Entry 2XKK (X-ray diffraction, 3.25 A resolution); this record covers chains C and F of the 4 polymer chains in the assembly.

Chain C:
Name: Topoisomerase IV
Organism: Acinetobacter baumannii
Notes: EC 5.99.1.-; fragment: pare subunit c-terminal 28kda domain, residues 370-627, parc subunit n-terminal 58kda domain, residues 1 to 503
UniProt: chimeric construct of B0V9T6, B0VP98: residues 347-604 from B0V9T6 (B0V9T6_ACIBY) positions 370-627 (UniProt number = residue number + 23); residues 1001-1503 from B0VP98 positions 1-503 (UniProt number = residue number - 1000)
Chain sequence (767 residues; numbered 346 to 1503; 391 numbers in that range are skipped by the numbering (no residue carries them; nothing is unmodelled there); the number before each row is that of its first residue):
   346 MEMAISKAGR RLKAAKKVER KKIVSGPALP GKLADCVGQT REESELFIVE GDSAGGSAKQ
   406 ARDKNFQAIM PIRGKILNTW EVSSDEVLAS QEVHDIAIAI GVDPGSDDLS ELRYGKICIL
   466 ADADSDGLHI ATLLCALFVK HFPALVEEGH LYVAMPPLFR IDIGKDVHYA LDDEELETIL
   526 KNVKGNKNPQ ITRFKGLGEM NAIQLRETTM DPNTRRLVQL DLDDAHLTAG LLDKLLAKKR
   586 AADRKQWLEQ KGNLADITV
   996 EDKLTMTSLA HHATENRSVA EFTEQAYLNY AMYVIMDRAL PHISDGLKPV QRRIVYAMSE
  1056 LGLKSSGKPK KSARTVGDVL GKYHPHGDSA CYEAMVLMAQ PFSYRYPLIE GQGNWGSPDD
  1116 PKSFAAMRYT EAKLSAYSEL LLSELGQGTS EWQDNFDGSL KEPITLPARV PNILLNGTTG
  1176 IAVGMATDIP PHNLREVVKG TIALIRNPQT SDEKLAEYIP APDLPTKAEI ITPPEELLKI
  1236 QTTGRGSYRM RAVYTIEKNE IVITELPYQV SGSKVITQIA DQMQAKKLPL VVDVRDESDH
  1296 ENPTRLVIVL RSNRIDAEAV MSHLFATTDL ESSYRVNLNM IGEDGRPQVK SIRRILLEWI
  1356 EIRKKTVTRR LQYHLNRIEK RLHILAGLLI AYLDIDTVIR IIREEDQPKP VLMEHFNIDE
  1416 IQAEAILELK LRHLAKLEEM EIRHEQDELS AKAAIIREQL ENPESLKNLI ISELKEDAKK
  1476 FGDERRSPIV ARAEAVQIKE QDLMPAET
Unresolved in the structure: 346-363, 529-531, 598-604, 996-1007, 1488-1503
Sequence notes: expression tag (346)
Modified positions: Tyr-1124 (o-phosphotyrosine; PTR)
Ion coordination: Mg2+: Asp-467, Asp-469
Small-molecule neighbours: moxifloxacin (MFX; 1-cyclopropyl-6-fluoro-8-methoxy-7-[(4aS,7aS)-octahydro-6H-pyrrolo[3,4-b]pyridin-6-yl]-4-oxo-1,4-dihydroquinoline-3-carboxylic acid): Arg-418, Gly-419, Glu-437, Ser-1084

Chain F:
Molecule: 34-nt DNA strand
Sequence (34 nucleotides; each row starts with the number of its first residue):
     1 CTGTTTTACG TGCATAGTCA TTCATGACCT TGGT
Unresolved in the structure: 1-4, 31-34

How chain C and chain F interact:
Contacting residue pairs (24):
  Glu-395(C) with DT15(F), phosphate contact
  Asp-397(C) with DG17(F), sugar contact
  Gly-419(C) with DT15(F), base contact
  Lys-420(C) with DT15(F), hydrogen bond to the base
  Asp-471(C) with DA14(F), sugar contact; DT15(F), sugar contact
  Ile-475(C) with DT15(F), phosphate contact
  Lys-584(C) with DT6(F), salt bridge to the phosphate
  Arg-1033(C) with DC13(F), phosphate contact; DA14(F), hydrogen bond to the sugar
  Lys-1043(C) with DG12(F), hydrogen bond to the phosphate; DC13(F), salt bridge to the phosphate
  Val-1045(C) with DA14(F), phosphate contact
  Gln-1046(C) with DC13(F), phosphate contact
  His-1079(C) with DA14(F), salt bridge to the phosphate
  His-1081(C) with DA14(F), hydrogen bond to the phosphate; DT15(F), salt bridge to the phosphate
  Gly-1082(C) with DT15(F), hydrogen bond to the phosphate
  Ala-1089(C) with DC13(F), phosphate contact
  Lys-1117(C) with DG12(F), salt bridge to the phosphate
  Thr-1174(C) with DG12(F), sugar contact
  Ile-1176(C) with DG12(F), base contact
  Arg-1330(C) with DG10(F), base contact; DT11(F), base contact
Other interface residues (no listed pair), chain C (22 interface residues in all): Arg-418, Ala-1085, Leu-1092
Other interface residues (no listed pair), chain F (9 interface residues in all): DA16

In short:
22 residues of chain C and 9 residues of chain F are in contact, with 5 hydrogen bonds and 5 salt bridges.
Among the polar pairs are Lys-420(C)/DT15(F), Arg-1033(C)/DA14(F) and Lys-1043(C)/DG12(F). Ligands of chain C:
moxifloxacin. The Mg2+ site is built by Asp-467(C) and Asp-469(C).
Here chain C is Topoisomerase IV (Acinetobacter baumannii) and chain F is a 34-nt DNA strand. Entry 2XKK
(CRYSTAL STRUCTURE OF MOXIFLOXACIN, DNA, and A. BAUMANNII TOPO IV (PARE-PARC FUSION TRUNCATE)) was determined
by X-ray diffraction together with 2XKJ from the same study.
